Entry 3N3B (X-ray diffraction, 2.36 A resolution); this record covers chains B and A of the 4 polymer chains in the assembly.

# Chain B (and A)
Protein: Ribonucleoside-diphosphate reductase 2 subunit beta
Source organism: Escherichia coli
Notes: EC 1.17.4.1; chain A of this document is another copy of the same molecule, construct and numbering; everything in this record applies to it too
UniProt: P37146 (RIR4_ECOLI); residues 1-319 here = UniProt positions 1-319
Chain sequence (319 residues; row label = number of the first residue in the row):
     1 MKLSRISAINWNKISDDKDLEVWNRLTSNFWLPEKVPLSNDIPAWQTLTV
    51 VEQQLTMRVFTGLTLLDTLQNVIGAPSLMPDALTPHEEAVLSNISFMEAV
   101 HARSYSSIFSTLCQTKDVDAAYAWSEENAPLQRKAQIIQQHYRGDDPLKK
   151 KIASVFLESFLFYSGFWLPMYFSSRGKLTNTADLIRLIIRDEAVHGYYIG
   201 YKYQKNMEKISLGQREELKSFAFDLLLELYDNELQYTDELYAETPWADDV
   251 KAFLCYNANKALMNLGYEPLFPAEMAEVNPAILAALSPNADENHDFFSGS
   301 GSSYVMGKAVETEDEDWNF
Not modelled in the structure: 1-4, 289-319
UniProt features mapped onto this chain:
  - active site: Tyr105
  - binding site (Fe cation): Asp67, Glu98, His101, Glu158, Glu192, His195
Metal / ion sites: Mn2+ site 1: Asp67, Glu98, His101, Glu158, Glu192; Mn2+ site 2: Glu98, Glu158, Glu192, His195
Ligand contacts:
  - FMN (flavin mononucleotide): Glu21, Arg25, Tyr197
  - hydrogen peroxide (PEO): Ser159, Tyr163, Glu192, Ala193, Lys260, Asn264
From the paper describing this entry:
  - binding site for hydrogen peroxide: Ser159, Tyr163, Asn257, Lys260
  - contacts within the chain: Phe253-Asn257 (backbone contact)

# How chain B and chain A interact
Residue-residue contacts (60; chain B residue first):
  Arg5(B) with Gln139(A)
  Ile6(B) with Leu65(A); Ile73(A), hydrophobic; Gln139(A)
  Ser7(B) with Leu65(A); Thr68(A)
  Ala8(B) with Leu65(A); Tyr122(A), hydrophobic
  Ile9(B) with Thr64(A); Thr68(A); Ala102(A), hydrophobic; Ser106(A); Tyr122(A), hydrogen bond (backbone-side chain)
  Asn10(B) with Tyr122(A)
  Trp11(B) with Arg103(A); Ser106(A), hydrogen bond (backbone-side chain)
  Asn12(B) with Ser106(A), hydrogen bond (side chain-backbone); Ser110(A)
  Trp23(B) with Arg103(A)
  Thr27(B) with Phe30(A); Leu32(A); Phe96(A)
  Phe30(B) with Thr27(A); Phe30(A), hydrophobic
  Leu32(B) with Thr27(A)
  Thr64(B) with Ala8(A); Ile9(A)
  Leu65(B) with Ile6(A); Ala8(A)
  Thr68(B) with Ser7(A); Ile9(A), hydrogen bond (side chain-backbone)
  Asn71(B) with Ser92(A), hydrogen bond
  Val72(B) with Glu88(A)
  Ile73(B) with Ile6(A), hydrophobic
  Glu88(B) with Val72(A)
  Ala89(B) with Ala99(A), hydrophobic
  Ser92(B) with Asn71(A), hydrogen bond; Ser95(A); Phe96(A)
  Asn93(B) with Phe96(A)
  Ser95(B) with Ser92(A)
  Phe96(B) with Trp23(A), hydrophobic; Thr27(A); Ser92(A); Asn93(A); Phe96(A), hydrophobic
  Ala102(B) with Ile9(A), hydrophobic
  Arg103(B) with Trp11(A); Leu20(A); Trp23(A)
  Ser106(B) with Asn10(A); Trp11(A), hydrogen bond (side chain-backbone); Asn12(A), hydrogen bond (backbone-side chain)
  Phe109(B) with Asn12(A)
  Ser110(B) with Asn12(A)
  Asp119(B) with Lys13(A), salt bridge
  Tyr122(B) with Ala8(A), hydrophobic; Ile9(A); Asn10(A)
  Gln139(B) with Arg5(A)
Interface residues without a listed pair, chain B (42 interface residues in all): Lys13, Leu20, Ser28, Glu34, Thr61, Leu69, Ala99, Val100, Glu126, Arg143
Interface residues without a listed pair, chain A (40 interface residues in all): Asn24, Ser28, Thr61, Leu69, Ala89, Val100, Phe109, Asp119

# Overview
42 residues of chain B and 40 residues of chain A are in contact, with 8 hydrogen bonds and 1 salt bridge.
Among the polar pairs are Asp119(B)-Lys13(A), Ile9(B)-Tyr122(A) and Trp11(B)-Ser106(A). From the paper: a
binding site for hydrogen peroxide at Ser159(B), Tyr163(B) and Asn257(B) among others; contacts within the
chain involving Asn257(B) and Phe253(B).
Both chains are Ribonucleoside-diphosphate reductase 2 subunit beta (Escherichia coli). Entry 3N3B
(Ribonucleotide Reductase Dimanganese(II)-NrdF from Escherichia coli in Complex with Reduced NrdI with a
Trapped Peroxide) was determined by X-ray diffraction (same publication as 3N37, 3N38, 3N39 and 3N3A).
